Entry 3HYB (X-ray diffraction, 2.30 A resolution); this record covers chains A and B.

Chain A (and B):
Name: RbcX protein
From: Anabaena sp
Notes: chain B of this document is another copy of the same molecule, construct and numbering; everything in this record applies to it too
UniProt: Q44212 (Q44212_9NOST); numbering as in UniProt (aligned over 1-135)
Amino-acid sequence (155 residues; row label = number of the first residue in the row; numbers below 1 keep their minus sign (Met-19 is residue -19)):
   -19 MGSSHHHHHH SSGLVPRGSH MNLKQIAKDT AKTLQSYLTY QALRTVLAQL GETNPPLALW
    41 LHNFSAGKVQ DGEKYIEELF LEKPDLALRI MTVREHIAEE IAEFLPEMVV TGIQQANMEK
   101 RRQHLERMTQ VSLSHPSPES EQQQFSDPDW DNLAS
Not modelled in the structure: -19 to -10, 106-135
Sequence notes: expression tag (-19 to 0)

How chain A and chain B interact:
Pairs across the interface (113):
  Pro-4(A) - Gln29(B)
  Pro-4(A) - Glu32(B)
  Pro-4(A) - Thr33(B)
  Gly-2(A) - Gln29(B)  hydrogen bond (backbone-side chain)
  Ser-1(A) - Thr25(B)
  Ser-1(A) - Gln29(B)  hydrogen bond
  His0(A) - Thr25(B)  hydrogen bond (backbone-side chain)
  His0(A) - Ala28(B)
  His0(A) - Gln29(B)  hydrogen bond
  His0(A) - Glu32(B)  salt bridge
  Met1(A) - Thr25(B)
  Met1(A) - His76(B)
  Met1(A) - Ile77(B)  hydrophobic
  Leu3(A) - Glu80(B)
  Leu3(A) - Ile81(B)
  Ile6(A) - Gln21(B)
  Ile6(A) - Ile77(B)  hydrophobic
  Ile6(A) - Ile81(B)  hydrophobic
  Ala7(A) - Ile81(B)  hydrophobic
  Ala7(A) - Leu85(B)
  Ala7(A) - Met88(B)
  Lys8(A) - Met88(B)
  Asp9(A) - Tyr17(B)
  Thr10(A) - Leu14(B)
  Thr10(A) - Tyr17(B)
  Thr10(A) - Leu18(B)
  Thr10(A) - Ile81(B)
  Thr10(A) - Leu85(B)
  Ala11(A) - Met88(B)  hydrophobic
  Ala11(A) - Val89(B)
  Thr13(A) - Tyr17(B)
  Leu14(A) - Thr10(B)
  Leu14(A) - Leu14(B)  hydrophobic
  Leu14(A) - Val89(B)  hydrophobic
  Gln15(A) - Val89(B)
  Gln15(A) - Gly92(B)
  Gln15(A) - Ile93(B)  hydrogen bond (side chain-backbone)
  Gln15(A) - Ala96(B)
  Tyr17(A) - Asp9(B)
  Tyr17(A) - Thr10(B)
  Tyr17(A) - Thr13(B)
  Leu18(A) - Thr10(B)
  Leu18(A) - Val89(B)  hydrophobic
  Gln21(A) - Ile6(B)
  Gln21(A) - Asp9(B)
  Thr25(A) - Ser-1(B)
  Thr25(A) - His0(B)  hydrogen bond (side chain-backbone)
  Thr25(A) - Met1(B)
  Ala28(A) - His0(B)
  Gln29(A) - Pro-4(B)
  Gln29(A) - Gly-2(B)  hydrogen bond (side chain-backbone)
  Gln29(A) - Ser-1(B)  hydrogen bond (side chain-backbone)
  Gln29(A) - His0(B)  hydrogen bond
  Glu32(A) - Pro-4(B)
  Glu32(A) - His0(B)  salt bridge
  Thr33(A) - Pro-4(B)
  Glu53(A) - Ala96(B)
  Glu53(A) - Lys100(B)  salt bridge
  Ile56(A) - Lys100(B)
  Glu57(A) - Lys100(B)  salt bridge
  Glu57(A) - His104(B)  salt bridge
  Phe60(A) - His104(B)
  Leu68(A) - Arg101(B)
  Met71(A) - Asn97(B)  hydrogen bond (backbone-side chain)
  Met71(A) - Lys100(B)
  Arg74(A) - Ile93(B)
  Arg74(A) - Asn97(B)  hydrogen bond
  Glu75(A) - Ile93(B)
  Glu75(A) - Gln94(B)
  Glu75(A) - Asn97(B)
  Glu75(A) - Arg101(B)  salt bridge
  His76(A) - Met1(B)
  Ile77(A) - Met1(B)  hydrophobic
  Ile77(A) - Ile6(B)  hydrophobic
  Ala78(A) - Val90(B)
  Ala78(A) - Ile93(B)  hydrophobic
  Glu79(A) - Gln94(B)  hydrogen bond
  Glu80(A) - Leu3(B)
  Ile81(A) - Leu3(B)
  Ile81(A) - Ala7(B)  hydrophobic
  Ala82(A) - Pro86(B)
  Ala82(A) - Val89(B)  hydrophobic
  Ala82(A) - Val90(B)  hydrophobic
  Leu85(A) - Ala7(B)
  Leu85(A) - Thr10(B)
  Pro86(A) - Ala82(B)
  Pro86(A) - Pro86(B)  hydrophobic
  Met88(A) - Ala7(B)  hydrophobic
  Met88(A) - Ala11(B)  hydrophobic
  Met88(A) - Gln15(B)
  Val89(A) - Ala11(B)  hydrophobic
  Val89(A) - Leu14(B)  hydrophobic
  Val90(A) - Ala78(B)
  Val90(A) - Ala82(B)  hydrophobic
  Gly92(A) - Gln15(B)
  Ile93(A) - Gln15(B)
  Ile93(A) - Arg74(B)
  Ile93(A) - Glu75(B)
  Ile93(A) - Ala78(B)  hydrophobic
  Gln94(A) - Glu75(B)
  Gln94(A) - Glu79(B)  hydrogen bond
  Asn97(A) - Met71(B)  hydrogen bond (side chain-backbone)
  Asn97(A) - Arg74(B)  hydrogen bond
  Asn97(A) - Glu75(B)  hydrogen bond
  Lys100(A) - Glu53(B)
  Lys100(A) - Ile56(B)
  Lys100(A) - Glu57(B)
  Lys100(A) - Phe60(B)
  Arg101(A) - Leu68(B)
  Arg101(A) - Met71(B)
  Gln103(A) - Glu57(B)
  His104(A) - Phe60(B)
  Leu105(A) - Phe60(B)
Interface residues without a listed pair, chain A (56 interface residues in all): Thr72, Val73, Glu83, Ala96
Interface residues without a listed pair, chain B (52 interface residues in all): Thr72, Glu83

Summary:
Chain A and chain B form an interface of 56 and 52 residues respectively; the contacts include 16 hydrogen
bonds and 6 salt bridges. Polar pairs include His0(A)-Glu32(B), Glu53(A)-Lys100(B) and Glu57(A)-Lys100(B).
Chain A and chain B are both RbcX protein (Anabaena sp); the structure, Crystal structure of RbcX from
Anabaena, crystal form II, was determined by X-ray diffraction together with 2WVW from the same study.
